8FLT - chains A and B of the 6 polymer chains in the assembly; structure by electron microscopy, 3.03 A resolution.

# Chain A
Name: Guanine nucleotide-binding protein G(s) subunit alpha isoforms short
Organism: Homo sapiens
UniProt: P63092 (GNAS2_HUMAN); numbering as in UniProt (aligned over 1-394)
Amino-acid sequence (394 residues; numbered 1 to 394; the number before each row is that of its first residue):
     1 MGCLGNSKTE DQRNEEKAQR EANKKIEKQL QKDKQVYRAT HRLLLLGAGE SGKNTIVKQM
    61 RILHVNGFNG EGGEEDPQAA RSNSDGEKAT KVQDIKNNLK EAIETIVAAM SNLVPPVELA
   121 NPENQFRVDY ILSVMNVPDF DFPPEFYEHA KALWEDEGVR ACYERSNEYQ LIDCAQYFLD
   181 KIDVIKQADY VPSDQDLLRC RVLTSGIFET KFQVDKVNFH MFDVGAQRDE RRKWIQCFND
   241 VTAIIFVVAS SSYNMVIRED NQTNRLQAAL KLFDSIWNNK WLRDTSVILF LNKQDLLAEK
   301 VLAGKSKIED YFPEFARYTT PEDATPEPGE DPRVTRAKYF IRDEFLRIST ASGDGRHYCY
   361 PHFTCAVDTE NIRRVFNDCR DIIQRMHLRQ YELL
Disordered / not traced: 1-11, 63-204, 253-261
Construct notes: engineered mutation Asn54 (Ser in P63092), Ala226 (Gly in P63092), Ala268 (Glu in P63092), Lys271 (Asn in P63092), Asp274 (Lys in P63092), Lys280 (Arg in P63092), Asp284 (Thr in P63092), Thr285 (Ile in P63092)

# Chain B
Name: Guanine nucleotide-binding protein G(I)/G(S)/G(T) subunit beta-1
Organism: Homo sapiens
UniProt: P62873 (GBB1_HUMAN); numbering as in UniProt (aligned over 2-340)
Amino-acid sequence (340 residues; row label = number of the first residue in the row):
     1 QSELDQLRQE AEQLKNQIRD ARKACADATL SQITNNIDPV GRIQMRTRRT LRGHLAKIYA
    61 MHWGTDSRLL VSASQDGKLI IWDSYTTNKV HAIPLRSSWV MTCAYAPSGN YVACGGLDNI
   121 CSIYNLKTRE GNVRVSRELA GHTGYLSCCR FLDDNQIVTS SGDTTCALWD IETGQQTTTF
   181 TGHTGDVMSL SLAPDTRLFV SGACDASAKL WDVREGMCRQ TFTGHESDIN AICFFPNGNA
   241 FATGSDDATC RLFDLRADQE LMTYSHDNII CGITSVSFSK SGRLLLAGYD DFNCNVWDAL
   301 KADRAGVLAG HDNRVSCLGV TDDGMAVATG SWDSFLKIWN
Disordered / not traced: 1-2
Construct notes: expression tag (1)
UniProt features mapped onto this chain:
  - modified residue: Ser2 (N-acetylserine), His266 (Phosphohistidine)
  - natural variant: Leu30 (L30F: In MRD42; uncertain significance), Arg52 (R52G: In MRD42), Gly64 (G64V: In MRD42), Asp76 (D76E: In MRD42; D76G: In MRD42), Gly77 (G77S: In MRD42), Lys78 (K78R: In MRD42), Ile80 (I80N: In MRD42; I80T: In MRD42), His91 (H91R: In MRD42; uncertain significance), Ala92 (A92T: In MRD42), Pro94 (P94S: In MRD42), Leu95 (L95P: In MRD42), Arg96 (R96L: In MRD42), 5 further natural variant entries in UniProt

# How chain A and chain B interact
Pairs across the interface (62; chain A residue first):
  Glu16(A) with Thr86(B)
  Gln19(A) with Asp83(B), hydrogen bond; Thr86(B), hydrogen bond; Asn88(B), hydrogen bond
  Arg20(A) with Asn88(B)
  Asn23(A) with Asn88(B); Lys89(B), hydrogen bond (side chain-backbone)
  Ile26(A) with Lys89(B); Val90(B); His91(B); Ala92(B), hydrophobic
  Glu27(A) with Lys89(B), salt bridge
  Leu30(A) with Lys78(B); Lys89(B)
  Asp33(A) with Lys78(B), salt bridge
  Lys34(A) with Leu55(B)
  Tyr37(A) with Leu55(B), hydrophobic; Ala56(B); Asp76(B)
  Arg38(A) with Leu55(B)
  Gly206(A) with Leu117(B); Asp118(B); Asn119(B)
  Ile207(A) with Trp99(B); Leu117(B)
  Glu209(A) with Ser97(B), hydrogen bond
  Phe222(A) with Trp99(B), hydrophobic
  Ala226(A) with Asn119(B), hydrogen bond (backbone-side chain); Thr143(B)
  Gln227(A) with Leu117(B), hydrogen bond (side chain-backbone); Asn119(B), hydrogen bond; Gly144(B); Tyr145(B), hydrogen bond (side chain-backbone)
  Arg228(A) with Gly162(B), hydrogen bond (side chain-backbone); Asp163(B); Thr164(B); Asp186(B), salt bridge
  Arg232(A) with Cys204(B), hydrogen bond (side chain-backbone); Asp228(B), salt bridge
  Lys233(A) with Tyr145(B); Cys204(B); Asp228(B), salt bridge; Asn230(B), hydrogen bond; Asp246(B), salt bridge
  Trp234(A) with Leu117(B), hydrophobic; Tyr145(B)
  Gln236(A) with Lys57(B); Arg314(B), hydrogen bond
  Cys237(A) with Lys57(B), hydrogen bond (backbone-side chain); Gln75(B); Trp99(B); Met101(B), hydrophobic
  Phe238(A) with Trp99(B), hydrophobic; Leu117(B), hydrophobic
  Asn239(A) with Lys57(B); Trp332(B)
  Asp240(A) with Ala56(B); Lys57(B), salt bridge; Trp99(B)
  Trp281(A) with Asp290(B); Arg314(B); Trp332(B), hydrophobic
Also at the interface, not in a pair above, chain A (31 interface residues in all): Ala22, Glu230, Val241, Lys280
Also at the interface, not in a pair above, chain B (38 interface residues in all): Gly53, Tyr59, Ile80, Thr184, Met188

# In short
Chain A and chain B form an interface of 31 and 38 residues respectively, with 14 hydrogen bonds and 7 salt
bridges. Polar contacts include Glu27(A)-Lys89(B), Asp33(A)-Lys78(B) and Arg228(A)-Asp186(B).
Here chain A is Guanine nucleotide-binding protein G(s) subunit alpha isoforms short and chain B is Guanine
nucleotide-binding protein G(I)/G(S)/G(T) subunit beta-1, both from Homo sapiens. Entry 8FLT (Human PTH1R in
complex with M-PTH(1-14) and Gs) was determined by electron microscopy (same publication as 8FLQ, 8FLR, 8FLS
and 8FLU).
